Entry 2ZC9 (X-ray diffraction, 1.58 A resolution); this record covers chains H and I of the 3 polymer chains in the assembly.

[Chain H]
Protein: Thrombin Heavy Chain
Source organism: Homo sapiens
Notes: EC 3.4.21.5
UniProtKB: P00734 (THRB_HUMAN); the construct lacks a stretch of the UniProt sequence and is renumbered around it, so the offset changes along the chain: 16-36 = UniProt 364-384; 37-60 = UniProt 386-409; 61-77 = UniProt 419-435; 78-97 = UniProt 437-456; 7 more segments
Sequence (259 residues; each row starts with the number of its first residue; note: 1 number in that range is skipped by the numbering (no residue carries it; nothing is unmodelled there); a row labelled like 60A-60I holds insertion residues (60A, then the next letters in order)):
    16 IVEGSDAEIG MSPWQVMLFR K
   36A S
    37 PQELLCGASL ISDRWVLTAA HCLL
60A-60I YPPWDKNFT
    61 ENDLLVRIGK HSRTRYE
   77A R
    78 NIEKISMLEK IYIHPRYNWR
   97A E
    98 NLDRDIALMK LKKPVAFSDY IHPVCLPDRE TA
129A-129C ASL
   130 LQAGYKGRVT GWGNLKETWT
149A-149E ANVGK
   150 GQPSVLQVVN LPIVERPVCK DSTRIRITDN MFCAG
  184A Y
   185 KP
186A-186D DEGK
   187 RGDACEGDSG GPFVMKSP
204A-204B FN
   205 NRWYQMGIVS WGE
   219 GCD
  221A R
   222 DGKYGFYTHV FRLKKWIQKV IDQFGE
Not modelled in the structure: 148-149, 149A-149E, 247
Swiss-Prot annotation at these positions:
  - region: Ala183 to Val200 (High affinity receptor-binding region which is also known as the TP508 peptide)
  - active site (Charge relay system): His57, Asp102, Ser195
  - glycosylation: Asn60G (N-linked (GlcNAc...) (complex) asparagine)
Disulfides: Cys42-Cys58, Cys168-Cys182, Cys191-Cys220
Small-molecule neighbours: 22U (D-phenylalanyl-N-(3-chlorobenzyl)-L-prolinamide): His57, Tyr60A, Trp60D, Glu97A, Asn98, Leu99, Ile174, Asp189, Ala190, Cys191, Glu192, Ser195, Val213, Ser214, Trp215, Gly216, Glu217, Gly219, Cys220, Gly226, Phe227, Tyr228

[Chain I]
Protein: Hirudin variant-1
UniProtKB: P01050 (ITH1_HIRME); residue numbers follow UniProt; this construct covers 54-64
Sequence (11 residues; numbered 54 to 64; the number before each row is that of its first residue):
    54 GDFEEIPEEY L
Not modelled in the structure: 64
Modified / non-standard residues: Tyr63 (o-sulfo-l-tyrosine; TYS)

[Chain H / chain I interface]
Pairs across the interface (21):
  Phe34(H) with Phe56(I), hydrophobic
  Gln38(H) with Phe56(I); Glu58(I); Ile59(I)
  Glu39(H) with Phe56(I)
  Leu40(H) with Phe56(I)
  Leu65(H) with Ile59(I), hydrophobic; Tyr63(I)
  Arg73(H) with Asp55(I), salt bridge; Phe56(I)
  Thr74(H) with Asp55(I); Phe56(I); Glu57(I), hydrogen bond (backbone-backbone)
  Arg75(H) with Glu57(I)
  Tyr76(H) with Glu57(I), hydrogen bond (backbone-side chain); Glu58(I); Pro60(I); Tyr63(I)
  Glu80(H) with Tyr63(I)
  Lys81(H) with Tyr63(I)
  Ile82(H) with Tyr63(I)
Interface residues without a listed pair, chain H (14 interface residues in all): Met32, Arg67

[Summary]
The interface between chain H and chain I involves 14 residues on one side and 7 on the other; the contacts
include 2 hydrogen bonds and 1 salt bridge. Polar pairs include Arg73(H)-Asp55(I), Tyr76(H)-Glu57(I) and
Thr74(H)-Glu57(I). Ligands of chain H: compound 22U.
Here chain H is Thrombin Heavy Chain (Homo sapiens) and chain I is Hirudin variant-1. Entry 2ZC9 (Thrombin in
complex with Inhibitor) was determined by X-ray diffraction together with 2ZDA, 2ZFP, 2ZGX, 2ZO3, 3DHK, 3DUX
and 3F68 from the same study.
